7BB7 - chains C and E of the 6 polymer chains in the assembly; structure by electron microscopy, 4.40 A resolution (low resolution: residue-level contacts below are approximate; hydrogen-bond / salt-bridge calls are withheld).

[Chain C]
Protein: Guanine nucleotide-binding protein G(I)/G(S)/G(T) subunit beta-1
From: Homo sapiens
UniProt: P62873 (GBB1_HUMAN); residues 2-340 here = UniProt positions 2-340
Amino-acid sequence (371 residues; row label = number of the first residue in the row; numbers below 1 keep their minus sign (Met-30 is residue -30)):
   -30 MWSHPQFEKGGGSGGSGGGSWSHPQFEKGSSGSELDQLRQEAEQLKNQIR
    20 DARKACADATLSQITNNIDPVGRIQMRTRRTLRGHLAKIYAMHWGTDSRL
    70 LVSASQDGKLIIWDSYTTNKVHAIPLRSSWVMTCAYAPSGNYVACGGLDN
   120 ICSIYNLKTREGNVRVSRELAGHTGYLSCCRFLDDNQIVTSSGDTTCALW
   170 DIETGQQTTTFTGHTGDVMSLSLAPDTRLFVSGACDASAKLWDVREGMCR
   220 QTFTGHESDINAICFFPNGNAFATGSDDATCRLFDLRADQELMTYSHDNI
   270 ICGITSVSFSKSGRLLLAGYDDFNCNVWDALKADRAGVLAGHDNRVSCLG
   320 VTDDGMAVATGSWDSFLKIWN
Unresolved in the structure: -30 to 1
Construct notes: initiating methionine (-30); expression tag (-29 to 1)
Swiss-Prot annotation at these positions:
  - modified residue: Ser2 (N-acetylserine), His266 (Phosphohistidine)
  - natural variant: Leu30 (L30F: In MRD42; uncertain significance), Arg52 (R52G: In MRD42), Gly64 (G64V: In MRD42), Asp76 (D76E: In MRD42; D76G: In MRD42), Gly77 (G77S: In MRD42), Lys78 (K78R: In MRD42), Ile80 (I80N: In MRD42; I80T: In MRD42), His91 (H91R: In MRD42; uncertain significance), Ala92 (A92T: In MRD42), Pro94 (P94S: In MRD42), Leu95 (L95P: In MRD42), Arg96 (R96L: In MRD42), 5 further natural variant entries in UniProt

[Chain E]
Protein: Guanine nucleotide-binding protein G(s) subunit alpha isoforms short
From: Homo sapiens
UniProt: P63092 (GNAS2_HUMAN); numbering as in UniProt (aligned over 1-394)
Amino-acid sequence (394 residues; each row starts with the number of its first residue):
     1 MGCLGNSKTEDQRNEEKAQREANKKIEKQLQKDKQVYRATHRLLLLGAGE
    51 SGKSTIVKQMRILHVNGFNGEGGEEDPQAARSNSDGEKATKVQDIKNNLK
   101 EAIETIVAAMSNLVPPVELANPENQFRVDYILSVMNVPDFDFPPEFYEHA
   151 KALWEDEGVRACYERSNEYQLIDCAQYFLDKIDVIKQADYVPSDQDLLRC
   201 RVLTSGIFETKFQVDKVNFHMFDVGGQRDERRKWIQCFNDVTAIIFVVAS
   251 SSYNMVIREDNQTNRLQEALNLFKSIWNNRWLRTISVILFLNKQDLLAEK
   301 VLAGKSKIEDYFPEFARYTTPEDATPEPGEDPRVTRAKYFIRDEFLRIST
   351 ASGDGRHYCYPHFTCAVDTENIRRVFNDCRDIIQRMHLRQYELL
Unresolved in the structure: 1-10, 47-206, 254-259

[Chain C / chain E interface]
Pairs across the interface (36):
  Leu55(C) with Lys34(E); Arg38(E)
  Ala56(C) with Lys34(E)
  Lys57(C) with Cys237(E); Asn239(E)
  Tyr59(C) with Cys237(E)
  Asp76(C) with Lys34(E); Tyr37(E)
  Lys78(C) with Gln29(E); Leu30(E)
  Ile80(C) with Leu30(E)
  Thr86(C) with Gln12(E); Gln19(E)
  Asn88(C) with Asn23(E)
  Lys89(C) with Asn23(E); Leu30(E)
  Val90(C) with Gln19(E)
  Ala92(C) with Ile26(E)
  Trp99(C) with Tyr37(E); Arg42(E); Phe222(E); Phe238(E); Val241(E)
  Leu117(C) with Gln227(E); Trp234(E)
  Arg129(C) with Ala18(E); Gln19(E)
  Gly131(C) with Lys25(E)
  Tyr145(C) with Lys233(E)
  Met188(C) with Lys233(E)
  Cys204(C) with Arg232(E)
  Asp246(C) with Arg280(E)
  Asn313(C) with Trp281(E)
  Arg314(C) with Lys233(E); Trp281(E)
  Trp332(C) with Gln236(E)
Also at the interface, not in a pair above, chain C (32 interface residues in all): Gln75, Asp83, Pro94, Met101, Asn132, Thr143, Asp163, Asn230, Asp290
Also at the interface, not in a pair above, chain E (29 interface residues in all): Ala22, Asp33, Ile207, Gly226, Arg228

[In short]
32 residues of chain C and 29 residues of chain E are in contact.
Chain C is Guanine nucleotide-binding protein G(I)/G(S)/G(T) subunit beta-1 and chain E is Guanine
nucleotide-binding protein G(s) subunit alpha isoforms short, both from Homo sapiens; the structure,
AVP-V2R-Galphas-beta1-gamma2-Nb35(T state), was determined by electron microscopy, deposited together with
7BB6.
